Entry 7N3N (electron microscopy, 3.33 A resolution); this record covers chains A and B.

# Chain A (and B)
Name: Solute carrier family 12 member 2
Organism: Homo sapiens
Notes: chain B of this document is another copy of the same molecule, construct and numbering; everything in this record applies to it too
UniProt: P55011 (S12A2_HUMAN); residue numbers follow UniProt; this construct covers 1-1212
Amino-acid sequence (1212 residues; numbered 1 to 1212; the number before each row is that of its first residue):
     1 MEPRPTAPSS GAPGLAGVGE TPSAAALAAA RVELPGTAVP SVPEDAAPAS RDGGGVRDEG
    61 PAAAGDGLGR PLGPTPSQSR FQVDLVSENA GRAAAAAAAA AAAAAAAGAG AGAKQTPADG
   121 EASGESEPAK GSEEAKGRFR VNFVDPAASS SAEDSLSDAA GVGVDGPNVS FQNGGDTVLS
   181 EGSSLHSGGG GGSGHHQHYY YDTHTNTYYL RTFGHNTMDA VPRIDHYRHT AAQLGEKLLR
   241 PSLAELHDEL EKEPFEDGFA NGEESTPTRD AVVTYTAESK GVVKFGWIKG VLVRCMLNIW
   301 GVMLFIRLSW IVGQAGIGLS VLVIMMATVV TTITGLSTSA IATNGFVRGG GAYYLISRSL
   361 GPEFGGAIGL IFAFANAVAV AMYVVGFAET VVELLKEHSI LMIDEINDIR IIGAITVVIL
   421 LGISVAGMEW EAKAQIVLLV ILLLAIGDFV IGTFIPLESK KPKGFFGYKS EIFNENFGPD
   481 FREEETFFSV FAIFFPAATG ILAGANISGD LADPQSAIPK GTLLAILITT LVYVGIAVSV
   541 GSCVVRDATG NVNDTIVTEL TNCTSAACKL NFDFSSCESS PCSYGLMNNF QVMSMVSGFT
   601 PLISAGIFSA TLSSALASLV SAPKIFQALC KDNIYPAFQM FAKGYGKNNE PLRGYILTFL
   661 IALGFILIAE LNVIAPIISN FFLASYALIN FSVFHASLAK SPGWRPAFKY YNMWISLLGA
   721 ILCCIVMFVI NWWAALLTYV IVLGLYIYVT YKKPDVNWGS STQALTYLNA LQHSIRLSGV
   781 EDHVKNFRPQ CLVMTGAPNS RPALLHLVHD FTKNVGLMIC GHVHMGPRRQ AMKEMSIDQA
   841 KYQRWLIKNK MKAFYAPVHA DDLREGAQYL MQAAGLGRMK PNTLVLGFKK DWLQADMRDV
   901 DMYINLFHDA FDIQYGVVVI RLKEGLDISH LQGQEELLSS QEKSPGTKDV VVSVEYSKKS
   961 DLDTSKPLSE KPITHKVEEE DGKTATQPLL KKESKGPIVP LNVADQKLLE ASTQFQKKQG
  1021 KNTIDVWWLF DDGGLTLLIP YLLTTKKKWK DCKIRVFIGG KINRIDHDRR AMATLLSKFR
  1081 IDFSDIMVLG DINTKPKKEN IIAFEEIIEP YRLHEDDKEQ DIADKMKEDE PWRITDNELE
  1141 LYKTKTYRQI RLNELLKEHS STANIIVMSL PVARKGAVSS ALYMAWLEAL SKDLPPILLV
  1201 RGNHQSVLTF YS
Not modelled in the structure: 1-285, 927-1017, 1209-1212 (chain B: 1-286, 927-1019, 1211-1212)
Cystine bridges: Cys563-Cys568, Cys577-Cys582
Residues lining bound ligands: Furosemide (FUN; 5-(aminosulfonyl)-4-chloro-2-[(2-furylmethyl)amino]benzoic acid): Met794, Thr795, Gly796, Ala797, Arg801, His822, Val823, Met825, Leu863, Leu886, Gly887, Phe888, Lys889, Asp891, Tyr903
Swiss-Prot annotation at these positions:
  - region: Ser761 to Ser778 (Scissor helix)
  - motif: Arg80 to Val83 (RFXV motif 1), Arg138 to Val141 (RFXV motif 2)
  - binding site (Na(+)): Leu297, Trp300, Ala610, Ser613, Ser614
  - binding site (K(+)): Asn298, Ile299, Tyr383, Pro496, Ala497, Thr499
  - binding site (chloride): Gly301, Val302, Met303, Phe372, Pro496, Ala497, Gly500, Ile501, Phe682, Tyr686
  - modified residue: Met1 (N-acetylmethionine), Ser77 (Phosphoserine), Ser79 (Phosphoserine), Thr203 (Phosphothreonine), Thr207 (Phosphothreonine), Thr212 (Phosphothreonine), Thr217 (Phosphothreonine), Thr230 (Phosphothreonine), Ser242 (Phosphoserine), Thr266 (Phosphothreonine), Ser940 (Phosphoserine), Ser944 (Phosphoserine), Ser994 (Phosphoserine)
  - glycosylation (N-linked (GlcNAc...) asparagine): Asn553, Asn562
From the paper describing this entry:
  - conformationally variable residues: His695, Tyr751
  - binding site for Furosemide: Met794, Arg801, His822, Val823, Leu863, Tyr903

# Chain A / chain B interface
Residue-residue contacts - 109 pairs, chain A then chain B:
  Phe694(A) with Ile747(B), hydrophobic
  Leu698(A) with Thr750(B); Tyr751(B)
  Lys700(A) with Tyr751(B)
  Leu717(A) with Ile747(B), hydrophobic
  Ile721(A) with Leu743(B), hydrophobic
  Phe728(A) with Phe728(B), hydrophobic
  Leu743(A) with Phe691(B), hydrophobic; Ile721(B), hydrophobic
  Tyr746(A) with His695(B), hydrogen bond
  Ile747(A) with Phe694(B), hydrophobic; Leu698(B)
  Thr750(A) with His695(B); Ala699(B)
  Tyr751(A) with Leu698(B)
  Lys753(A) with Ala699(B), hydrogen bond (side chain-backbone)
  Trp758(A) with Arg776(B)
  Gly759(A) with Val780(B)
  Gln763(A) with Val780(B); Asp782(B); Asn786(B)
  Ala764(A) with Arg788(B)
  Thr766(A) with Arg776(B), hydrogen bond (side chain-backbone)
  Tyr767(A) with Leu777(B), hydrophobic; Arg788(B); Gln790(B), hydrogen bond; Leu817(B); Arg878(B); Met879(B), hydrophobic
  Leu768(A) with Asn814(B)
  Asn769(A) with His773(B)
  Ala770(A) with His773(B)
  Leu771(A) with Gly816(B); Leu817(B), hydrophobic; Phe854(B), hydrophobic; Met879(B), hydrophobic
  Gln772(A) with Tyr751(B); Lys852(B)
  His773(A) with Asn769(B); Ala770(B); His773(B)
  Ser774(A) with Phe854(B); Met879(B)
  Ile775(A) with Lys852(B); Phe854(B), hydrophobic
  Arg776(A) with Tyr751(B); Pro754(B), hydrogen bond (side chain-backbone); Trp758(B)
  Leu777(A) with Tyr767(B), hydrophobic
  Ser778(A) with Gln843(B); Phe854(B)
  Gly779(A) with Trp758(B)
  Val780(A) with Trp758(B), hydrophobic; Gln763(B); Thr766(B)
  Asp782(A) with Gln763(B), hydrogen bond (backbone-side chain)
  Lys785(A) with Gln763(B)
  Asn786(A) with Gln763(B)
  Arg788(A) with Ala764(B); Tyr767(B); Leu768(B)
  Gln790(A) with Tyr767(B), hydrogen bond
  Asn814(A) with Leu768(B)
  Gly816(A) with Leu771(B)
  Leu817(A) with Tyr767(B); Leu876(B), hydrophobic
  Arg828(A) with Gln868(B); Gln872(B), hydrogen bond; Ile913(B)
  Met832(A) with Ile913(B); Gln914(B)
  Gln843(A) with Ser778(B)
  Lys852(A) with Ile775(B)
  Phe854(A) with Ser774(B); Ile775(B), hydrophobic; Ser778(B); Leu876(B), hydrophobic; Gly877(B)
  Val858(A) with Gln872(B)
  His859(A) with Gln872(B), hydrogen bond (backbone-side chain)
  Gln868(A) with Tyr869(B)
  Tyr869(A) with Gln868(B); Tyr869(B), hydrophobic; Gln872(B); Ala873(B)
  Gln872(A) with Arg828(B); Pro857(B); Val858(B); His859(B); Tyr869(B)
  Ala873(A) with Val858(B), hydrophobic; Tyr869(B); Ala873(B), hydrophobic; Ala874(B)
  Ala874(A) with Ala873(B)
  Gly875(A) with Gly875(B)
  Leu876(A) with Ile819(B), hydrophobic; Gly875(B); Leu876(B), hydrophobic; Met879(B), hydrophobic
  Gly877(A) with Phe854(B)
  Arg878(A) with Tyr767(B)
  Met879(A) with Tyr767(B), hydrophobic; Leu771(B), hydrophobic; Ser774(B); Leu876(B), hydrophobic
  Ile913(A) with Met832(B)
  Thr1045(A) with Arg705(B), hydrogen bond (backbone-side chain)
  Arg1080(A) with Gly345(B)
Other interface residues (no listed pair), chain A (71 interface residues in all): Phe691, Ile725, Leu736, His783, Val815, Gln839, Arg844, Ile847, Pro857, Leu870, Asp912, Gln914
Other interface residues (no listed pair), chain B (68 interface residues in all): Gln515, Leu717, Ile725, Leu736, Tyr746, Gly779, Glu781, Gln839, Leu870, Asp912

# In short
71 residues of chain A face 68 of chain B across their interface; the contacts include 10 hydrogen bonds.
Polar contacts include Tyr746(A)-His695(B), Lys753(A)-Ala699(B) and Thr766(A)-Arg776(B). Chain A binds
Furosemide. The paper reports a binding site for Furosemide at Met794(A), Arg801(A) and His822(A) among
others; conformational variability at His695(A) and Tyr751(A).
Chain A and chain B are both Solute carrier family 12 member 2 (Homo sapiens); the structure, CryoEM structure
of human NKCC1 state Fu-I, was determined by electron microscopy together with 8STE, 7MXO, 7SFL and 7SMP from
the same study.
